PDB entry 1LW6 | X-ray diffraction, 1.50 A resolution | chains E and I

# Chain E
Protein: Subtilisin bpn'
From: Bacillus amyloliquefaciens
Notes: EC 3.4.21.62
UniProtKB: P00782 (SUBT_BACAM); residues 1-275 here correspond to UniProt positions 108-382 (UniProt number = residue number + 107)
Chain sequence (281 residues; row label = number of the first residue in the row):
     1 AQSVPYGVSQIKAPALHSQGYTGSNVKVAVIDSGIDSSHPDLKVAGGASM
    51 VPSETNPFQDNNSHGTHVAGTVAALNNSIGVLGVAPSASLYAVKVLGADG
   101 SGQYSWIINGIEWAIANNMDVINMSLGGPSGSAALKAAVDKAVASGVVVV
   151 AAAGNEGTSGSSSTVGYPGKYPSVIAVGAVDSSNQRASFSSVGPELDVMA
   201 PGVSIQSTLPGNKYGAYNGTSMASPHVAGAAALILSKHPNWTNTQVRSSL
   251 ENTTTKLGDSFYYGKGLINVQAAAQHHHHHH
Differences from the reference sequence: expression tag (276-281)
Bound ions: Ca2+: Q2, D41, L75, N77, I79, V81

# Chain I
Protein: Subtilisin-chymotrypsin inhibitor-2A
From: Hordeum vulgare
UniProtKB: P01053 (ICI2_HORVU); numbering as in UniProt (aligned over 21-83)
Chain sequence (64 residues; each row starts with the number of its first residue):
    20 MKTEWPELVGKSVEEAKKVILQDKPAAQIIVLPVGTIVTMEYRIDRVRLF
    70 VDKLDNIAQVPRVG
Disordered / not traced: 20
Differences from the reference sequence: initiating methionine (20); engineered mutation A45 (Glu in P01053)

# Chain E / chain I interface
Contacting residue pairs - 44 pairs, chain E then chain I:
  H64(E) with T58(I); M59(I); E60(I)
  L96(E) with I56(I); T58(I)
  D99(E) with I49(I); L51(I)
  G100(E) with I56(I); V57(I); T58(I), hydrogen bond (backbone-backbone)
  S101(E) with L51(I); I56(I)
  G102(E) with T55(I); I56(I), hydrogen bond (backbone-backbone)
  Q103(E) with T55(I)
  Y104(E) with G54(I); T55(I); I56(I), hydrophobic
  I107(E) with I56(I), hydrophobic
  S125(E) with T58(I); M59(I), hydrogen bond (backbone-backbone)
  L126(E) with I56(I), hydrophobic; V57(I); M59(I)
  G127(E) with I56(I); V57(I), hydrogen bond (backbone-backbone); M59(I)
  G128(E) with I56(I)
  P129(E) with Q78(I)
  A152(E) with M59(I), hydrophobic
  G154(E) with M59(I)
  N155(E) with M59(I), hydrogen bond (side chain-backbone); E60(I), hydrogen bond (side chain-backbone); Y61(I)
  E156(E) with R81(I), salt bridge
  F189(E) with Y61(I), hydrophobic
  Y217(E) with R62(I), hydrogen bond
  N218(E) with E60(I); Y61(I), hydrogen bond (backbone-backbone)
  G219(E) with M59(I); Y61(I)
  T220(E) with M59(I), hydrogen bond (backbone-backbone)
  S221(E) with M59(I), hydrogen bond (side chain-backbone); E60(I), hydrogen bond (side chain-backbone)
Also at the interface, not in a pair above, chain E (29 interface residues in all): D32, S63, G157, Y167, M222
Also at the interface, not in a pair above, chain I (14 interface residues in all): P52
From the paper, about this interface:
  - interface residues, chain I: Y61(I)

# Summary
29 residues of chain E and 14 residues of chain I are in contact, with 11 hydrogen bonds and 1 salt bridge.
Among the polar pairs are E156(E)-R81(I), N155(E)-M59(I) and N155(E)-E60(I). Q2(E), D41(E), L75(E), N77(E),
I79(E) and V81(E) form the Ca2+ site. From the paper: the interface residue Y61(I).
Here chain E is Subtilisin bpn' (Bacillus amyloliquefaciens) and chain I is Subtilisin-chymotrypsin
inhibitor-2A (Hordeum vulgare). Entry 1LW6 (Crystal Structure of the Complex of Subtilisin BPN' with
Chymotrypsin Inhibitor 2 at 1.5 Angstrom Resolution) was determined by X-ray diffraction.
